Entry 7KAO (electron microscopy, 4.00 A resolution); this record covers chains A and C of the 6 polymer chains in the assembly.

[Chain A]
Name: Protein transport protein SEC61
Organism: Saccharomyces cerevisiae (strain ATCC 204508 / S288c)
UniProtKB: P32915 (SC61A_YEAST); numbering as in UniProt (aligned over 1-480)
Sequence (480 residues; numbered 1 to 480; the number before each row is that of its first residue):
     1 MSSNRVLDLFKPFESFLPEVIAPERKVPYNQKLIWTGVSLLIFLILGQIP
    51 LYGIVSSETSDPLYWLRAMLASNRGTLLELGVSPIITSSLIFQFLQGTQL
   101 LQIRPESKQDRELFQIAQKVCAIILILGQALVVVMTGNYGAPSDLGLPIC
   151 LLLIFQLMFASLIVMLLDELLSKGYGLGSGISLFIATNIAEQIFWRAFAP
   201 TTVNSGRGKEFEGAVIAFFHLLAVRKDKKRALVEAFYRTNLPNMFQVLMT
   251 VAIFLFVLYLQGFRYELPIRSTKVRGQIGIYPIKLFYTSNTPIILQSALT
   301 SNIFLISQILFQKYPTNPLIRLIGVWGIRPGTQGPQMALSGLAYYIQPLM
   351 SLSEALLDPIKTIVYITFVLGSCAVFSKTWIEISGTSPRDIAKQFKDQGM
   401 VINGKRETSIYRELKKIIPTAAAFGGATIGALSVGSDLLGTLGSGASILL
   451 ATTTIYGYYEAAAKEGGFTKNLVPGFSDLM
Disordered / not traced: 1-11, 56-60, 143-146, 329-335, 469-480
Differences from the reference sequence: engineered mutation Leu90 (Met in P32915), Ile185 (Thr in P32915), Ile294 (Met in P32915), Leu450 (Met in P32915)
UniProt features mapped onto this chain:
  - mutagenesis: Lys273 (K273P/G: Severe growth defect), Arg275 (R275D/G/P/Q/Y: Severe growth defect; R275E/F/V: Severe growth defect; lowers SRP-dependent and SRP-independent translocation), Gly276 (G276P: Severe growth defect), Lys405 (K405D/E/P: Severe growth defect), Arg406 (R406D: Severe growth defect; lowers SRP-dependent translocation; R406E: Severe growth defect; lowers SRP-dependent and SRP-independent translocation; R406H/W: Severe growth defect)

[Chain C]
Name: Protein transport protein SSS1
Organism: Saccharomyces cerevisiae (strain ATCC 204508 / S288c)
UniProtKB: P35179 (SC61G_YEAST); residue numbers follow UniProt; this construct covers 1-80
Sequence (80 residues; numbered 1 to 80; the number before each row is that of its first residue):
     1 MARASEKGEEKKQSNNQVEKLVEAPVEFVREGTQFLAKCKKPDLKEYTKI
    51 VKAVGIGFIAVGIIGYAIKLIHIPIRYVIV
Disordered / not traced: 1-25

[Interface between chain A and chain C]
Pairs across the interface (50):
  Leu41(A) - Ile68(C)  hydrophobic
  Leu44(A) - Gly65(C)
  Leu44(A) - Ile68(C)
  Ile45(A) - Ile68(C)  hydrophobic
  Gln48(A) - Ile68(C)
  Gln48(A) - His72(C)
  Gln48(A) - Arg76(C)  hydrogen bond (backbone-side chain)
  Ile49(A) - His72(C)
  Pro50(A) - Val80(C)  hydrophobic
  Thr187(A) - Val61(C)
  Ala190(A) - Phe58(C)  hydrophobic
  Ala190(A) - Val61(C)  hydrophobic
  Glu191(A) - Gly62(C)
  Glu191(A) - Gly65(C)
  Glu191(A) - Tyr66(C)  hydrogen bond (side chain-backbone)
  Glu191(A) - Lys69(C)
  Phe194(A) - Gly62(C)
  Phe194(A) - Ile63(C)  hydrophobic
  Trp195(A) - Tyr66(C)  hydrophobic
  Trp195(A) - Lys69(C)
  Phe198(A) - Tyr66(C)  hydrogen bond (backbone-side chain)
  Pro200(A) - Tyr66(C)
  Pro200(A) - Leu70(C)  hydrophobic
  Leu255(A) - Tyr47(C)  hydrogen bond (backbone-side chain)
  Leu255(A) - Val51(C)  hydrophobic
  Leu258(A) - Val51(C)  hydrophobic
  Leu258(A) - Val54(C)  hydrophobic
  Tyr259(A) - Pro42(C)
  Tyr259(A) - Tyr47(C)  hydrophobic
  Gly262(A) - Lys40(C)
  Gly262(A) - Pro42(C)
  Phe263(A) - Lys40(C)
  Phe263(A) - Lys41(C)
  Arg264(A) - Cys39(C)
  Arg264(A) - Lys40(C)  hydrogen bond (backbone-backbone)
  Arg264(A) - Glu46(C)  salt bridge
  Tyr265(A) - Lys38(C)
  Tyr265(A) - Cys39(C)
  Glu266(A) - Lys40(C)  salt bridge
  Leu285(A) - Phe35(C)  hydrophobic
  Thr420(A) - Glu31(C)
  Ala421(A) - Phe35(C)  hydrophobic
  Ala423(A) - Phe28(C)  hydrophobic
  Phe424(A) - Gly32(C)
  Phe424(A) - Leu36(C)  hydrophobic
  Ile455(A) - Val54(C)  hydrophobic
  Ile455(A) - Phe58(C)  hydrophobic
  Tyr459(A) - Lys49(C)  hydrogen bond
  Tyr459(A) - Ile50(C)
  Tyr459(A) - Ala53(C)  hydrophobic
Interface residues without a listed pair, chain A (34 interface residues in all): Leu40, Phe254, Ile417, Ala427, Ala451, Tyr456
Interface residues without a listed pair, chain C (33 interface residues in all): Gly57, Ile59, Ile64, Ile73

[In short]
34 residues of chain A and 33 residues of chain C are in contact, with 6 hydrogen bonds and 2 salt bridges.
Polar contacts include Arg264(A)-Glu46(C), Glu266(A)-Lys40(C) and Gln48(A)-Arg76(C). From UniProt: 5
mutagenesis sites on chain A.
Chain A is Protein transport protein SEC61 and chain C is Protein transport protein SSS1, both from
Saccharomyces cerevisiae (strain ATCC 204508 / S288c); the structure, Cryo-EM structure of the Sec complex
from S. cerevisiae, Sec61 pore mutant, class without Sec62, was determined by electron microscopy (same
publication as 7KAH, 7KAI, 7KAJ, 7KAK, 7KAL, 7KAM and 8 further entries).
